PDB entry 1WDC | X-ray diffraction, 2.00 A resolution | chains A and B of the 3 polymer chains in the assembly

== Chain A ==
Name: Scallop myosin
Organism: Argopecten irradians
Notes: fragment: proteolytic fragment, regulatory domain
Reference sequence: P24733 (MYS_AEQIR); numbering as in UniProt (aligned over 774-837)
Amino-acid sequence (64 residues; each row starts with the number of its first residue):
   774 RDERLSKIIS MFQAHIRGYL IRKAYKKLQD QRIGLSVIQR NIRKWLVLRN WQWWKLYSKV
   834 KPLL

== Chain B ==
Name: Scallop myosin
Organism: Argopecten irradians
Notes: fragment: proteolytic fragment, regulatory domain
Reference sequence: P13543 (MLR_AEQIR); numbering as in UniProt (aligned over 1-156)
Amino-acid sequence (156 residues; numbered 1 to 156; the number before each row is that of its first residue):
     1 ADKAASGVLT KLPQKQIQEM KEAFSMIDVD RDGFVSKEDI KAISEQLGRA PDDKELTAML
    61 KEAPGPLNFT MFLSIFSDKL SGTDSEETIR NAFAMFDEQE TKKLNIEYIK DLLENMGDNF
   121 NKDEMRMTFK EAPVEGGKFD YVKFTAMIKG SGEEEA
Disordered / not traced: 1-11, 154-156
Bound ions: Mg2+: D28, D30, D32, F34, D39

== How chain A and chain B interact ==
Contacting residue pairs - 63 pairs, chain A then chain B:
  D803(A) - M95(B)
  Q804(A) - M95(B)  hydrogen bond (side chain-backbone)
  Q804(A) - F96(B)
  G807(A) - A92(B)
  G807(A) - M95(B)
  L808(A) - L112(B)
  L808(A) - M116(B)  hydrophobic
  V810(A) - A92(B)  hydrophobic
  I811(A) - A92(B)
  I811(A) - F93(B)  hydrophobic
  I811(A) - L113(B)  hydrophobic
  Q812(A) - L113(B)  hydrogen bond (side chain-backbone)
  Q812(A) - M116(B)  hydrogen bond (side chain-backbone)
  Q812(A) - G117(B)
  Q812(A) - D118(B)  hydrogen bond (side chain-backbone)
  Q812(A) - F120(B)
  R813(A) - D84(B)  salt bridge
  N814(A) - T83(B)  hydrogen bond
  N814(A) - D84(B)  hydrogen bond
  N814(A) - I89(B)
  N814(A) - I148(B)
  I815(A) - F120(B)  hydrophobic
  I815(A) - T128(B)
  I815(A) - F144(B)  hydrophobic
  I815(A) - I148(B)  hydrophobic
  R816(A) - D118(B)  hydrogen bond (side chain-backbone)
  R816(A) - N119(B)  hydrogen bond (side chain-backbone)
  R816(A) - F120(B)
  R816(A) - E124(B)  salt bridge
  K817(A) - G82(B)  hydrogen bond (side chain-backbone)
  W818(A) - E131(B)
  W818(A) - M147(B)  hydrophobic
  W818(A) - I148(B)  hydrophobic
  L819(A) - M127(B)  hydrophobic
  V820(A) - K79(B)
  L821(A) - K79(B)
  L821(A) - L80(B)  hydrophobic
  W824(A) - E62(B)  hydrogen bond
  W824(A) - I75(B)
  W824(A) - F76(B)  hydrophobic
  W824(A) - K79(B)
  Q825(A) - E55(B)
  Q825(A) - M59(B)
  W826(A) - I40(B)  hydrophobic
  W826(A) - M59(B)  hydrogen bond (side chain-backbone)
  W826(A) - E62(B)  hydrogen bond
  W826(A) - L67(B)  hydrophobic
  W826(A) - I75(B)
  W826(A) - F76(B)
  W827(A) - F76(B)  hydrophobic
  L829(A) - I27(B)  hydrophobic
  Y830(A) - Q16(B)
  Y830(A) - E19(B)  hydrogen bond
  Y830(A) - M20(B)
  Y830(A) - A23(B)  hydrophobic
  Y830(A) - F76(B)  hydrophobic
  K832(A) - L47(B)
  V833(A) - M26(B)  hydrophobic
  V833(A) - L47(B)  hydrophobic
  L836(A) - M26(B)  hydrophobic
  L836(A) - L47(B)  hydrophobic
  L837(A) - E22(B)
  L837(A) - A23(B)
Other interface residues (no listed pair), chain A (27 interface residues in all): K800
Other interface residues (no listed pair), chain B (47 interface residues in all): V35, I43, P51, L60, F72, S81, T88, E98

== Summary ==
27 residues of chain A face 47 of chain B across their interface; the contacts include 13 hydrogen bonds and 2
salt bridges. Among the polar pairs are R813(A)-D84(B), R816(A)-E124(B) and Q804(A)-M95(B). D28(B), D30(B),
D32(B), F34(B) and D39(B) form the Mg2+ site.
Here chain A is Scallop myosin and chain B is Scallop myosin, both from Argopecten irradians. Entry 1WDC
(Scallop myosin regulatory domain) was determined by X-ray diffraction.
